PDB entry 7KAX | X-ray diffraction, 3.51 A resolution | chain A

== Chain A ==
Name: Oleate hydratase
From: Staphylococcus aureus
UniProt: A0A0D6GJV1 (A0A0D6GJV1_STAAU); numbering as in UniProt (aligned over 1-591)
Sequence (611 residues; each row starts with the number of its first residue; numbers below 1 keep their minus sign (Met-19 is residue -19)):
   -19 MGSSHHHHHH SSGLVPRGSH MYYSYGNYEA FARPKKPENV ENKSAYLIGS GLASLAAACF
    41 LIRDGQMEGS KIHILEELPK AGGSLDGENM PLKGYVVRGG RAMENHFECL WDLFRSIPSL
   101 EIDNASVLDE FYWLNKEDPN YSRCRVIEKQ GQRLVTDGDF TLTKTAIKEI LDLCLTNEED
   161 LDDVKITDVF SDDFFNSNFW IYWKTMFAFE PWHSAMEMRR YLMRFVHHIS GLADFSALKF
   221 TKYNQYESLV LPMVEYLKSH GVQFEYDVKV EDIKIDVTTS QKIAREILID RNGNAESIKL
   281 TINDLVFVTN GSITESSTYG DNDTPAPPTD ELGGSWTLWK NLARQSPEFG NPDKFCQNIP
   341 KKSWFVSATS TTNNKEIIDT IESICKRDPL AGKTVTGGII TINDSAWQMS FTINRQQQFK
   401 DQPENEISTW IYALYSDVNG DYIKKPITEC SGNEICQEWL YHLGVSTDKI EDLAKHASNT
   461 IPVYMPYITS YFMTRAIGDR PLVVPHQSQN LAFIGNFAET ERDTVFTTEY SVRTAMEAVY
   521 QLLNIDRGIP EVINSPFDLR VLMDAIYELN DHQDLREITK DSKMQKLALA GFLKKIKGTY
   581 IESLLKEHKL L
Unresolved in the structure: -19 to -2, 61-70, 79-80
Construct notes: initiating methionine (-19); expression tag (-18 to 0); engineered mutation Ala82 (Glu in A0A0D6GJV1)
From the paper describing this entry:
  - conformationally variable residues (side-chain flip): Arg81
  - mutagenesis - Y201F (10-fold): decreased catalytic activity
  - mutagenesis - Y201F (Tm change 3 degC): decreased stability
  - catalytic residues: Tyr201 (proposed by the authors, not directly observed)

== In short ==
The paper reports the catalytic residue Tyr201; Y201F reduces catalytic activity.
Chain A is Oleate hydratase (Staphylococcus aureus); the structure, Crystal structure of OhyA(E82A) from
Staphylococcus aureus, was determined by X-ray diffraction (same publication as 7KAV, 7KAW, 7KAY and 7KAZ).
